3ZMZ - chains A and B of the 3 polymer chains in the assembly; structure by X-ray diffraction, 3.00 A resolution.

Chain A:
Molecule: Lysine-specific histone demethylase 1A
From: Homo sapiens
Notes: EC 1.-.-.-
UniProt: O60341 (KDM1A_HUMAN); aligned to UniProt positions 1-872 over residues -19 to 852 (the alignment contains insertions or deletions, so no single offset holds)
Chain sequence (872 residues; numbered -19 to 852; the number before each row is that of its first residue; numbers below 1 keep their minus sign (Met-19 is residue -19)):
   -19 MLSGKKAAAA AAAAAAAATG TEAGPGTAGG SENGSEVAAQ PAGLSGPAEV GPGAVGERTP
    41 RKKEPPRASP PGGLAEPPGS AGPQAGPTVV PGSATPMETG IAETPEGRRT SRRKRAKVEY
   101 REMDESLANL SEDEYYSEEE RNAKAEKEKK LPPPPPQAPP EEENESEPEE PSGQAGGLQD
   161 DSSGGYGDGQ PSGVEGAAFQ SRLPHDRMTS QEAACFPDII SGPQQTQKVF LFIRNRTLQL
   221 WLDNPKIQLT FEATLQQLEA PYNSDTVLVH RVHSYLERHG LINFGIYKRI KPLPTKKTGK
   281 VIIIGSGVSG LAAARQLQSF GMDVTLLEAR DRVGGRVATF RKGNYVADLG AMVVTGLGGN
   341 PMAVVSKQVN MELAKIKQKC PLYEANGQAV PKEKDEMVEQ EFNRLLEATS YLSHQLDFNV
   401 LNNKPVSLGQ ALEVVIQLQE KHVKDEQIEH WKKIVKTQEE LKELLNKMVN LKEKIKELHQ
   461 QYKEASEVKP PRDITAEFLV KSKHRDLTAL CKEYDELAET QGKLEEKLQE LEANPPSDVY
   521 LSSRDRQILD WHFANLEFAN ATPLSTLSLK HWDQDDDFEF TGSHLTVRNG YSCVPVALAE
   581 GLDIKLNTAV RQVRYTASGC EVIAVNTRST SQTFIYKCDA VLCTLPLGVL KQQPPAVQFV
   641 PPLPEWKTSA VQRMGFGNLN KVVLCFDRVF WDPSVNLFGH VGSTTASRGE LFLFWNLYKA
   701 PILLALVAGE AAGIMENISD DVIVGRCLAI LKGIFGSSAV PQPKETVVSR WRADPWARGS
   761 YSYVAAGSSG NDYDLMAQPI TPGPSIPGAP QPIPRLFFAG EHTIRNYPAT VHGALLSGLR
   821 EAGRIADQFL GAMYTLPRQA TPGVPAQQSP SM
Not modelled in the structure: -19 to 170, 837-852
Differences from the reference sequence: conflict Pro171 (Ala191 in O60341)
Small-molecule neighbours: FAD (flavin-adenine dinucleotide): Ile284, Gly285, Ser286, Gly287, Val288, Ser289, Gly290, Leu307, Glu308, Ala309, Arg310, Gly314, Gly315, Arg316, Val317, Leu329, Gly330, Ala331, Met332, Val333, Thr588, Ala589, Val590, Thr624, Leu625, Pro626, Val629, Val637, Leu659, Lys661, Trp751, Trp756, Ser760, Tyr761, Gly800, Glu801, Ala809, Thr810, Val811, Ala814

Chain B:
Molecule: Rest corepressor 1
From: Homo sapiens
UniProt: Q9UKL0 (RCOR1_HUMAN); numbering as in UniProt (aligned over 1-482)
Chain sequence (482 residues; row label = number of the first residue in the row):
     1 MVEKGPEVSG KRRGRNNAAA SASAAAASAA ASAACASPAA TAASGAAASS ASAAAASAAA
    61 APNNGQNKSL AAAAPNGNSS SNSWEEGSSG SSSDEEHGGG GMRVGPQYQA VVPDFDPAKL
   121 ARRSQERDNL GMLVWSPNQN LSEAKLDEYI AIAKEKHGYN MEQALGMLFW HKHNIEKSLA
   181 DLPNFTPFPD EWTVEDKVLF EQAFSFHGKT FHRIQQMLPD KSIASLVKFY YSWKKTRTKT
   241 SVMDRHARKQ KREREESEDE LEEANGNNPI DIEVDQNKES KKEVPPTETV PQVKKEKHST
   301 QAKNRAKRKP PKGMFLSQED VEAVSANATA ATTVLRQLDM ELVSVKRQIQ NIKQTNSALK
   361 EKLDGGIEPY RLPEVIQKCN ARWTTEEQLL AVQAIRKYGR DFQAISDVIG NKSVVQVKNF
   421 FVNYRRRFNI DEVLQEWEAE HGKEETNGPS NQKPVKSPDN SIKMPEEEDE APVLDVRYAS
   481 AS
Not modelled in the structure: 1-307, 441-482
Curated features (UniProtKB/Swiss-Prot):
  - cross-link: Lys297 (Glycyl lysine isopeptide (Lys-Gly) (interchain with G-Cter in SUMO2))

Interface between chain A and chain B:
Residue-residue contacts - 101 pairs, chain A then chain B:
  Glu381(A) - Met314(B)
  Arg384(A) - Pro311(B)
  Arg384(A) - Lys312(B)  hydrogen bond (side chain-backbone)
  Arg384(A) - Gly313(B)
  Arg384(A) - Met314(B)
  Glu387(A) - Pro311(B)
  Ala388(A) - Met314(B)  hydrophobic
  Ala388(A) - Leu316(B)  hydrophobic
  Tyr391(A) - Arg308(B)
  Tyr391(A) - Lys309(B)
  Tyr391(A) - Pro310(B)
  Tyr391(A) - Leu316(B)  hydrophobic
  Leu392(A) - Leu316(B)  hydrophobic
  Gln395(A) - Arg308(B)
  Leu396(A) - Gln318(B)
  Leu396(A) - Val321(B)  hydrophobic
  Phe398(A) - Val321(B)  hydrophobic
  Val415(A) - Leu316(B)  hydrophobic
  Gln417(A) - Val324(B)
  Gln417(A) - Ala331(B)
  Leu418(A) - Phe315(B)
  Leu418(A) - Leu316(B)  hydrophobic
  Leu418(A) - Asp320(B)
  Leu418(A) - Val321(B)  hydrophobic
  Leu418(A) - Val324(B)  hydrophobic
  Gln419(A) - Gly313(B)
  Gln419(A) - Met314(B)
  Gln419(A) - Phe315(B)  hydrogen bond (side chain-backbone)
  Gln419(A) - Leu316(B)
  Glu420(A) - Leu335(B)
  Lys421(A) - Asp320(B)  salt bridge
  Lys421(A) - Leu335(B)
  Lys421(A) - Leu338(B)
  His422(A) - Phe315(B)
  Lys424(A) - Leu335(B)
  Lys424(A) - Leu338(B)
  Lys424(A) - Asp339(B)  salt bridge
  Asp425(A) - Leu338(B)
  Gln427(A) - Leu342(B)
  Ile428(A) - Leu338(B)
  Ile428(A) - Glu341(B)
  Trp431(A) - Leu342(B)
  Trp431(A) - Val345(B)  hydrophobic
  Trp431(A) - Ile349(B)  hydrophobic
  Ile434(A) - Ile349(B)  hydrophobic
  Val435(A) - Ile349(B)  hydrophobic
  Gln438(A) - Ile352(B)
  Gln438(A) - Asn356(B)  hydrogen bond (backbone-side chain)
  Glu439(A) - Ile352(B)
  Leu441(A) - Asn356(B)
  Lys442(A) - Thr355(B)
  Lys442(A) - Asn356(B)
  Leu445(A) - Asn356(B)
  Leu445(A) - Leu359(B)  hydrophobic
  Leu445(A) - Lys360(B)
  Asn446(A) - Leu359(B)
  Met448(A) - Leu363(B)
  Val449(A) - Leu359(B)
  Val449(A) - Lys362(B)
  Val449(A) - Leu363(B)
  Lys452(A) - Lys362(B)  hydrogen bond (side chain-backbone)
  Lys452(A) - Leu363(B)
  Lys452(A) - Asp364(B)  hydrogen bond (side chain-backbone)
  Lys452(A) - Gly366(B)  hydrogen bond (side chain-backbone)
  Ile455(A) - Tyr370(B)  hydrophobic
  Lys456(A) - Tyr370(B)
  His459(A) - Pro369(B)
  His459(A) - Tyr370(B)
  Tyr462(A) - Leu372(B)  hydrophobic
  Ile474(A) - Glu386(B)
  Ile474(A) - Leu389(B)  hydrophobic
  Ile474(A) - Gln393(B)  hydrogen bond (backbone-side chain)
  Thr475(A) - Gln393(B)
  Phe478(A) - Leu390(B)  hydrophobic
  Phe478(A) - Gln393(B)
  Phe478(A) - Ala394(B)
  Phe478(A) - Lys397(B)
  Phe478(A) - Val408(B)  hydrophobic
  Lys481(A) - Leu390(B)
  Lys481(A) - Val408(B)
  Lys481(A) - Ile409(B)
  Ser482(A) - Lys397(B)
  Ser482(A) - Tyr398(B)  hydrogen bond
  His484(A) - Leu372(B)
  His484(A) - Pro373(B)
  His484(A) - Val375(B)
  Arg485(A) - Tyr398(B)
  Arg485(A) - Ala404(B)
  Arg485(A) - Asp407(B)
  Arg485(A) - Val408(B)
  Asp486(A) - Lys397(B)
  Asp486(A) - Tyr398(B)  hydrogen bond
  Leu487(A) - Tyr370(B)
  Leu487(A) - Leu372(B)  hydrophobic
  Cys491(A) - Ile367(B)  hydrophobic
  Tyr494(A) - Leu363(B)
  Tyr494(A) - Gly366(B)
  Tyr494(A) - Ile367(B)  hydrophobic
  Asp495(A) - Arg371(B)  salt bridge
  Glu505(A) - Lys360(B)  salt bridge
  Glu512(A) - Lys353(B)  salt bridge
Also at the interface, not in a pair above, chain A (57 interface residues in all): Leu385, Leu401, Val414, Lys432, Glu477, Thr488, Gln501
Also at the interface, not in a pair above, chain B (54 interface residues in all): Ser317, Ser325, Val334, Lys346, Gln348

In short:
The interface between chain A and chain B involves 57 residues on one side and 54 on the other, with 9
hydrogen bonds and 5 salt bridges. Polar contacts include Lys421(A)-Asp320(B), Lys424(A)-Asp339(B) and
Asp495(A)-Arg371(B). Bound to chain A: flavin-adenine dinucleotide.
Chain A is Lysine-specific histone demethylase 1A and chain B is Rest corepressor 1, both from Homo sapiens;
the structure, LSD1-CoREST in complex with PRSFAV peptide, was determined by X-ray diffraction together with
3ZMS, 3ZMT, 3ZMU, 3ZMV, 3ZN0 and 3ZN1 from the same study.
